PDB entry 6CKZ | X-ray diffraction, 1.50 A resolution | chains B and C of the 3 polymer chains in the assembly

[Chain B]
Molecule: Caspase-3 subunit p12
Organism: Homo sapiens
Notes: EC 3.4.22.56
UniProt: P42574 (CASP3_HUMAN); numbering as in UniProt (aligned over 176-277)
Amino-acid sequence (110 residues; numbered 176 to 285; the number before each row is that of its first residue):
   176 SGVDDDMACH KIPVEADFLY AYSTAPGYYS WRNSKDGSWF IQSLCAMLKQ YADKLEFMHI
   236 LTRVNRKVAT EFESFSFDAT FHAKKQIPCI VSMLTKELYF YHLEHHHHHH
Disordered / not traced: 176-184, 280-285
Differences from the reference sequence: expression tag (278-285)
Swiss-Prot annotation at these positions:
  - modified residue: Arg207 (Microbial infection: ADP-riboxanated arginine)
  - mutagenesis: Arg207 (R207A: Abolished ADP-riboxanation by C.violaceum CopC)
Reported in the primary citation:
  - binding site for Ace-1MH-asp-B3L-phe-1U8 (chain C): Ser209

[Chain C]
Molecule: Ace-1MH-asp-B3L-phe-1U8
Amino-acid sequence (6 residues; numbered 1 to 6; the number before each row is that of its first residue):
     1 XXDXFX
Modified / non-standard residues: ACE (acetyl group) at position 1, 1MH (3-pyridin-3-yl-L-alanine) at position 2, B3L ((3S)-3-amino-5-methylhexanoic acid) at position 4, 1U8 ((3S)-3-amino-5-[(2,6-dimethylbenzoyl)oxy]-4-oxopentanoic acid) at position 6

[Chain B / chain C interface]
Pairs across the interface (21; chain B residue first):
  Tyr204(B) - Phe5(C)  hydrophobic
  Ser205(B) - Phe5(C)
  Ser205(B) - 1U8_6(C)  hydrogen bond (backbone-backbone)
  Trp206(B) - B3L_4(C)
  Trp206(B) - Phe5(C)  hydrophobic
  Arg207(B) - 1MH_2(C)
  Arg207(B) - Asp3(C)
  Arg207(B) - B3L_4(C)  hydrogen bond (backbone-backbone)
  Arg207(B) - Phe5(C)  hydrogen bond (side chain-backbone)
  Arg207(B) - 1U8_6(C)
  Asn208(B) - 1MH_2(C)
  Asn208(B) - Asp3(C)  hydrogen bond
  Ser209(B) - ACE_1(C)
  Ser209(B) - 1MH_2(C)  hydrogen bond (backbone-backbone)
  Ser209(B) - B3L_4(C)
  Lys210(B) - ACE_1(C)
  Trp214(B) - Asp3(C)  hydrogen bond
  Glu248(B) - Asp3(C)
  Ser249(B) - Asp3(C)
  Phe250(B) - Asp3(C)  hydrogen bond (backbone-side chain)
  Phe256(B) - Phe5(C)  hydrophobic

[Summary]
12 residues of chain B and 6 residues of chain C are in contact; the contacts include 7 hydrogen bonds. Polar
contacts include Arg207(B)-Phe5(C), Asn208(B)-Asp3(C) and Trp214(B)-Asp3(C). From UniProt: one mutagenesis
site on chain B. The paper reports a binding site for Ace-1MH-asp-B3L-phe-1U8 (chain C) at Ser209(B).
Chain B is Caspase-3 subunit p12 (Homo sapiens) and chain C is Ace-1MH-asp-B3L-phe-1U8; the structure, Human
caspase-3 in complex with Ac-DW3-KE, was determined by X-ray diffraction together with 6CL0, 6CL1 and 6CL2
from the same study.
